7CWS - chains E and Q of the 15 polymer chains in the assembly; structure by electron microscopy, 3.40 A resolution.

[Chain E]
Molecule: Heavy Chain of H014 Fab
Organism: Homo sapiens
Notes: antibody fragment or engineered binder
Chain sequence (122 residues; each row starts with the number of its first residue):
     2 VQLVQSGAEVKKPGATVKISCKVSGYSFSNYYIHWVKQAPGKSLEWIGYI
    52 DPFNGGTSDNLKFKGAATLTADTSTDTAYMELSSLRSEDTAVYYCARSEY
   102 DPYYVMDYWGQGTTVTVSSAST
Disulfides: C22-C96

[Chain Q]
Molecule: Spike glycoprotein
Organism: Severe acute respiratory syndrome coronavirus 2
UniProt: P0DTC2 (SPIKE_SARS2); numbering as in UniProt (aligned over 14-1147)
Chain sequence (1134 residues; numbered 14 to 1147; the number before each row is that of its first residue):
    14 QCVNLTTRTQLPPAYTNSFTRGVYYPDKVFRSSVLHSTQDLFLPFFSNVT
    64 WFHAIHVSGTNGTKRFDNPVLPFNDGVYFASTEKSNIIRGWIFGTTLDSK
   114 TQSLLIVNNATNVVIKVCEFQFCNDPFLGVYYHKNNKSWMESEFRVYSSA
   164 NNCTFEYVSQPFLMDLEGKQGNFKNLREFVFKNIDGYFKIYSKHTPINLV
   214 RDLPQGFSALEPLVDLPIGINITRFQTLLALHRSYLTPGDSSSGWTAGAA
   264 AYYVGYLQPRTFLLKYNENGTITDAVDCALDPLSETKCTLKSFTVEKGIY
   314 QTSNFRVQPTESIVRFPNITNLCPFGEVFNATRFASVYAWNRKRISNCVA
   364 DYSVLYNSASFSTFKCYGVSPTKLNDLCFTNVYADSFVIRGDEVRQIAPG
   414 QTGKIADYNYKLPDDFTGCVIAWNSNNLDSKVGGNYNYLYRLFRKSNLKP
   464 FERDISTEIYQAGSTPCNGVEGFNCYFPLQSYGFQPTNGVGYQPYRVVVL
   514 SFELLHAPATVCGPKKSTNLVKNKCVNFNFNGLTGTGVLTESNKKFLPFQ
   564 QFGRDIADTTDAVRDPQTLEILDITPCSFGGVSVITPGTNTSNQVAVLYQ
   614 DVNCTEVPVAIHADQLTPTWRVYSTGSNVFQTRAGCLIGAEHVNNSYECD
   664 IPIGAGICASYQTQTNSPRRARSVASQSIIAYTMSLGAENSVAYSNNSIA
   714 IPTNFTISVTTEILPVSMTKTSVDCTMYICGDSTECSNLLLQYGSFCTQL
   764 NRALTGIAVEQDKNTQEVFAQVKQIYKTPPIKDFGGFNFSQILPDPSKPS
   814 KRSFIEDLLFNKVTLADAGFIKQYGDCLGDIAARDLICAQKFNGLTVLPP
   864 LLTDEMIAQYTSALLAGTITSGWTFGAGAALQIPFAMQMAYRFNGIGVTQ
   914 NVLYENQKLIANQFNSAIGKIQDSLSSTASALGKLQDVVNQNAQALNTLV
   964 KQLSSNFGAISSVLNDILSRLDKVEAEVQIDRLITGRLQSLQTYVTQQLI
  1014 RAAEIRASANLAATKMSECVLGQSKRVDFCGKGYHLMSFPQSAPHGVVFL
  1064 HVTYVPAQEKNFTTAPAICHDGKAHFPREGVFVSNGTHWFVTQRNFYEPQ
  1114 IITTDNTFVSGNCDVVIGIVNNTVYDPLQPELDS
Not modelled in the structure: 252-255, 445-446, 621-640, 677-688, 828-847
Disulfides: C15-C136, C131-C166, C291-C301, C336-C361, C379-C432, C480-C488, C617-C649, C662-C671, C738-C760, C743-C749, C1032-C1043, C1082-C1126
Covalent attachments: N-acetylglucosamine (NAG) linked to N61, N234, N603, N616, N657, N709, N717, N801, N1074, N1098, N1134
Curated features (UniProtKB/Swiss-Prot):
  - region: N280 to C301 (Putative superantigen), R403 to D405 (Integrin-binding motif), N448 to F456 (Immunodominant HLA epitope recognized by the CD8+), P681 to A684 (Putative superantigen), S816 to Y837 (Fusion peptide 1), K835 to F855 (Fusion peptide 2)
  - site (Cleavage): R685, S686, R815, S816
  - glycosylation: N17 (N-linked (GlcNAc...) (complex) asparagine), N61 (N-linked (GlcNAc...) (hybrid) asparagine), N74 (N-linked (GlcNAc...) (complex) asparagine), N122 (N-linked (GlcNAc...) (hybrid) asparagine), N149 (N-linked (GlcNAc...) (complex) asparagine), N165 (N-linked (GlcNAc...) (complex) asparagine), N234 (N-linked (GlcNAc...) (high mannose) asparagine), N282 (N-linked (GlcNAc...) (complex) asparagine), T323 (O-linked (GalNAc) threonine), S325 (O-linked (HexNAc...) serine), N331 (N-linked (GlcNAc...) (complex) asparagine), N343 (N-linked (GlcNAc...) (complex) asparagine), N603 (N-linked (GlcNAc...) (hybrid) asparagine), N616 (N-linked (GlcNAc...) (complex) asparagine), N657 (N-linked (GlcNAc...) (complex) asparagine), T676 (O-linked (GlcNAc...) threonine), T678 (O-linked (GlcNAc...) threonine), N709 (N-linked (GlcNAc...) (high mannose) asparagine), N717 (N-linked (GlcNAc...) (hybrid) asparagine), N801 (N-linked (GlcNAc...) (hybrid) asparagine) and 3 more in UniProt
  - natural variant: L18 (L18F: In strain: Beta/B.1.351, Gamma/P.1 and 1 more), T19 (T19I: In strain: Omicron/BQ.1.1, Omicron/XBB.1.5 and 1 more; T19R: In strain: Delta/B.1.617.2, Omicron/BA.2 and 4 more), T20 (T20N: In strain: Gamma/P.1), L24 to A27 (sequence variant, change not given here; In strain: Omicron/BA.2, Omicron/BA.2.12.1 and 6 more), P26 (P26S: In strain: Gamma/P.1), Q52 (Q52H: In strain: Omicron/EG.5.1), A67 (A67V: In strain: Eta/B.1.525, Omicron/BA.1), H69 to V70 (deletion: In strain: Alpha/B.1.1.7, Eta/B.1.525 and 5 more), G75 (G75V: In strain: Lambda/C.37), T76 (T76I: In strain: Lambda/C.37), D80 (D80A: In strain: Beta/B.1.351), V83 (V83A: In strain: Omicron/XBB.1.5, Omicron/EG.5.1), 79 further natural variant entries in UniProt
  - mutagenesis: H69 to V70 (Increased incorporation of cleaved spike into virions), N121 (N121Q: Partial loss of biliverdin affinity), R190 (R190K: Partial loss of biliverdin affinity), N234 (N234Q: Increased resistance to neutralizing antibodies), N331 (N331Q: Reduced viral infectivity), N343 (N343Q: Reduced viral infectivity), L452 (L452R: Increased resistance to neutralizing antibodies. Decreases HLA binding to NF9 epitope. Increased binding affinity to human ACE2), Y453 (Y453F: Decreased HLA binding to NF9 epitope. Increased binding affinity to human ACE2), A475 (A475V: Increased resistance to neutralizing antibodies), V483 (V483A: Increased resistance to neutralizing antibodies), E484 (E484D: Increased replication in human TMEM106B overexpressing cells), F490 (F490L: Increased resistance to neutralizing antibodies and human covalescent sera neutralization), 15 further mutagenesis entries in UniProt

[Interface between chain E and chain Q]
Pairs across the interface (26):
  Y50(E) with T376(Q), hydrogen bond; F377(Q), hydrogen bond (side chain-backbone); K378(Q), hydrogen bond (side chain-backbone)
  F54(E) with P412(Q); G413(Q)
  N55(E) with P412(Q)
  G56(E) with K378(Q), hydrogen bond (backbone-side chain); Y380(Q)
  G57(E) with K378(Q)
  T58(E) with K378(Q), hydrogen bond (backbone-side chain)
  S59(E) with F377(Q)
  D60(E) with P384(Q)
  L62(E) with Y365(Q), hydrophobic; Y369(Q), hydrophobic
  K65(E) with T385(Q)
  T69(E) with S383(Q), hydrogen bond
  Y101(E) with R408(Q); Q414(Q), hydrogen bond
  D102(E) with R408(Q)
  P103(E) with G404(Q); D405(Q); V407(Q), hydrophobic; R408(Q)
  Y104(E) with D405(Q), hydrogen bond; G504(Q)
  Y105(E) with T376(Q), hydrogen bond
Also at the interface, not in a pair above, chain E (19 interface residues in all): Y33, A67, A68
Also at the interface, not in a pair above, chain Q (18 interface residues in all): E406

[Overview]
The interface between chain E and chain Q involves 19 residues on one side and 18 on the other; the contacts
include 9 hydrogen bonds. Polar pairs include Y50(E)-T376(Q), Y50(E)-F377(Q) and Y50(E)-K378(Q).
Chain E is Heavy Chain of H014 Fab (Homo sapiens) and chain Q is Spike glycoprotein (Severe acute respiratory
syndrome coronavirus 2); the structure, SARS-CoV-2 Spike Proteins Trimer in Complex with FC05 and H014 Fabs
Cocktail, was determined by electron microscopy together with 7CWT and 7CWU from the same study.
